9GG0 - chains A and B of the 3 polymer chains in the assembly; structure by electron microscopy, 2.81 A resolution.

Chain A (and B):
Name: Isoform Tau-D of Microtubule-associated protein tau
Source organism: Homo sapiens
Notes: chain B of this document is another copy of the same molecule, construct and numbering; everything in this record applies to it too
UniProtKB: P10636 (TAU_HUMAN), isoform P10636-6; residues 271-377 here correspond to UniProt positions 213-319 (UniProt number = residue number - 58)
Sequence (107 residues; each row starts with the number of its first residue):
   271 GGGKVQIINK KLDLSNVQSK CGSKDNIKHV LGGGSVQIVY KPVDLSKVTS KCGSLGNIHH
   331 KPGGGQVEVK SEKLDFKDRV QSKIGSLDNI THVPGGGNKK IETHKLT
Construct notes: variant Leu301 (Pro243 in P10636)
What the authors report for this chain:
  - contacts within the chain: Leu301-Ser305, Leu301-Gln307, Ser305-Gln307

How chain A and chain B interact:
Residue-residue contacts (244):
  Gly271(A) - Gly271(B)
  Gly271(A) - Gly272(B)  hydrogen bond (backbone-backbone)
  Gly271(A) - Asn359(B)
  Gly272(A) - Asn359(B)
  Gly273(A) - Gly273(B)
  Gly273(A) - Asn359(B)
  Lys274(A) - Gly273(B)  hydrogen bond (backbone-backbone)
  Lys274(A) - Lys274(B)
  Lys274(A) - Val275(B)  hydrogen bond (backbone-backbone)
  Lys274(A) - Leu357(B)
  Val275(A) - Val275(B)
  Val275(A) - Ile354(B)  hydrophobic
  Val275(A) - Leu357(B)  hydrophobic
  Gln276(A) - Val275(B)  hydrogen bond (backbone-backbone)
  Gln276(A) - Gln276(B)
  Gln276(A) - Ile277(B)  hydrogen bond (backbone-backbone)
  Ile277(A) - Ile277(B)
  Ile277(A) - Ser352(B)
  Ile278(A) - Ile277(B)  hydrogen bond (backbone-backbone)
  Ile278(A) - Ile278(B)
  Ile278(A) - Asn279(B)  hydrogen bond (backbone-backbone)
  Asn279(A) - Asn279(B)
  Lys280(A) - Asn279(B)  hydrogen bond (backbone-backbone)
  Lys280(A) - Lys280(B)
  Lys280(A) - Lys281(B)  hydrogen bond (backbone-backbone)
  Lys281(A) - Lys281(B)
  Lys281(A) - Leu282(B)  hydrogen bond (backbone-backbone)
  Lys281(A) - Asp283(B)
  Lys281(A) - Phe346(B)
  Lys281(A) - Asp348(B)  salt bridge
  Leu282(A) - Leu282(B)  hydrophobic
  Asp283(A) - Leu282(B)
  Asp283(A) - Asp283(B)
  Asp283(A) - Leu284(B)  hydrogen bond (backbone-backbone)
  Leu284(A) - Leu284(B)
  Leu284(A) - Asn286(B)
  Ser285(A) - Leu284(B)  hydrogen bond (backbone-backbone)
  Ser285(A) - Ser285(B)
  Ser285(A) - Asn286(B)  hydrogen bond (backbone-backbone)
  Asn286(A) - Asn286(B)  hydrogen bond
  Val287(A) - Asn286(B)  hydrogen bond (backbone-backbone)
  Val287(A) - Val287(B)
  Val287(A) - Gln288(B)  hydrogen bond (backbone-backbone)
  Gln288(A) - Gln288(B)  hydrogen bond
  Ser289(A) - Gln288(B)  hydrogen bond (backbone-backbone)
  Ser289(A) - Ser289(B)
  Ser289(A) - Lys290(B)  hydrogen bond (backbone-backbone)
  Lys290(A) - Lys290(B)
  Lys290(A) - Cys291(B)
  Cys291(A) - Gln288(B)  hydrogen bond (side chain-backbone)
  Cys291(A) - Cys291(B)
  Gly292(A) - Cys291(B)  hydrogen bond (backbone-backbone)
  Gly292(A) - Gly292(B)  hydrogen bond (backbone-backbone)
  Ser293(A) - Gly292(B)  hydrogen bond (backbone-backbone)
  Ser293(A) - Ser293(B)
  Ser293(A) - Lys294(B)  hydrogen bond (backbone-backbone)
  Lys294(A) - Lys294(B)  hydrogen bond (backbone-backbone)
  Lys294(A) - Asp295(B)
  Asp295(A) - Gln288(B)
  Asp295(A) - Cys291(B)
  Asp295(A) - Gly292(B)
  Asp295(A) - Ser293(B)
  Asp295(A) - Lys294(B)  hydrogen bond (side chain-backbone)
  Asp295(A) - Asp295(B)  hydrogen bond (side chain-backbone)
  Asn296(A) - Gln288(B)
  Asn296(A) - Asp295(B)  hydrogen bond (backbone-backbone)
  Asn296(A) - Asn296(B)
  Asn296(A) - Ile297(B)  hydrogen bond (backbone-backbone)
  Ile297(A) - Gln288(B)
  Ile297(A) - Ile297(B)
  Lys298(A) - Ile297(B)  hydrogen bond (backbone-backbone)
  Lys298(A) - Lys298(B)
  Lys298(A) - His299(B)  hydrogen bond (backbone-backbone)
  His299(A) - His299(B)  hydrogen bond (backbone-backbone)
  His299(A) - Val300(B)  hydrogen bond (backbone-backbone)
  Val300(A) - Leu284(B)  hydrophobic
  Val300(A) - Asn286(B)
  Val300(A) - Val300(B)
  Leu301(A) - Leu284(B)
  Leu301(A) - Val300(B)  hydrogen bond (backbone-backbone)
  Leu301(A) - Leu301(B)
  Leu301(A) - Gly302(B)  hydrogen bond (backbone-backbone)
  Leu301(A) - Ser305(B)
  Leu301(A) - Val306(B)
  Leu301(A) - Gln307(B)
  Gly302(A) - Ser305(B)  hydrogen bond (backbone-side chain)
  Gly303(A) - Gly302(B)
  Gly303(A) - Gly303(B)
  Gly303(A) - Gly304(B)  hydrogen bond (backbone-backbone)
  Gly303(A) - Ser305(B)  hydrogen bond (backbone-side chain)
  Gly304(A) - Gly304(B)
  Ser305(A) - Ser305(B)  hydrogen bond (backbone-side chain)
  Ser305(A) - Val306(B)  hydrogen bond (backbone-backbone)
  Val306(A) - Val306(B)
  Gln307(A) - Val306(B)  hydrogen bond (backbone-backbone)
  Gln307(A) - Gln307(B)
  Gln307(A) - Ile308(B)  hydrogen bond (backbone-backbone)
  Ile308(A) - Ile308(B)
  Val309(A) - Ile308(B)  hydrogen bond (backbone-backbone)
  Val309(A) - Val309(B)
  Val309(A) - Tyr310(B)  hydrogen bond (backbone-backbone)
  Val309(A) - Lys311(B)
  Tyr310(A) - Tyr310(B)
  Lys311(A) - Tyr310(B)  hydrogen bond (backbone-backbone)
  Lys311(A) - Lys311(B)
  Pro312(A) - Tyr310(B)
  Pro312(A) - Pro312(B)
  Val313(A) - Pro312(B)  hydrogen bond (backbone-backbone)
  Val313(A) - Val313(B)
  Val313(A) - Asp314(B)  hydrogen bond (backbone-backbone)
  Asp314(A) - Asp314(B)
  Leu315(A) - Asp314(B)  hydrogen bond (backbone-backbone)
  Leu315(A) - Leu315(B)  hydrophobic
  Ser316(A) - Asp314(B)  hydrogen bond (backbone-backbone)
  Ser316(A) - Ser316(B)
  Ser316(A) - His330(B)
  Lys317(A) - Ser316(B)  hydrogen bond (backbone-backbone)
  Lys317(A) - Lys317(B)
  Lys317(A) - Val318(B)  hydrogen bond (backbone-backbone)
  Val318(A) - Val318(B)
  Val318(A) - Ile328(B)  hydrophobic
  Thr319(A) - Val318(B)  hydrogen bond (backbone-backbone)
  Thr319(A) - Thr319(B)
  Thr319(A) - Ser320(B)  hydrogen bond (backbone-backbone)
  Ser320(A) - Ser320(B)
  Lys321(A) - Ser320(B)  hydrogen bond (backbone-backbone)
  Lys321(A) - Lys321(B)
  Lys321(A) - Cys322(B)  hydrogen bond (backbone-backbone)
  Cys322(A) - Cys322(B)
  Gly323(A) - Gly323(B)
  Ser324(A) - Gly323(B)  hydrogen bond (backbone-backbone)
  Ser324(A) - Ser324(B)
  Ser324(A) - Leu325(B)  hydrogen bond (backbone-backbone)
  Leu325(A) - Leu325(B)
  Gly326(A) - Leu325(B)  hydrogen bond (backbone-backbone)
  Gly326(A) - Gly326(B)  hydrogen bond (backbone-backbone)
  Gly326(A) - Asn327(B)
  Asn327(A) - Asn327(B)  hydrogen bond (backbone-side chain)
  Asn327(A) - Ile328(B)  hydrogen bond (backbone-backbone)
  Ile328(A) - Ile328(B)
  His329(A) - Ile328(B)  hydrogen bond (backbone-backbone)
  His329(A) - His329(B)
  His329(A) - His330(B)  hydrogen bond (backbone-backbone)
  His330(A) - His330(B)
  Lys331(A) - His330(B)  hydrogen bond (backbone-backbone)
  Lys331(A) - Lys331(B)
  Pro332(A) - His330(B)
  Pro332(A) - Pro332(B)
  Gly333(A) - Pro332(B)  hydrogen bond (backbone-backbone)
  Gly334(A) - Gly334(B)
  Gly335(A) - Tyr310(B)  hydrogen bond (backbone-side chain)
  Gly335(A) - Gly335(B)
  Gln336(A) - Gly335(B)  hydrogen bond (backbone-backbone)
  Gln336(A) - Gln336(B)
  Gln336(A) - Val337(B)  hydrogen bond (backbone-backbone)
  Val337(A) - Ile308(B)  hydrophobic
  Val337(A) - Val337(B)
  Glu338(A) - Val337(B)  hydrogen bond (backbone-backbone)
  Glu338(A) - Glu338(B)
  Glu338(A) - Val339(B)  hydrogen bond (backbone-backbone)
  Val339(A) - Ile308(B)  hydrophobic
  Val339(A) - Val339(B)
  Lys340(A) - Val339(B)  hydrogen bond (backbone-backbone)
  Lys340(A) - Lys340(B)
  Lys340(A) - Ser341(B)  hydrogen bond (backbone-backbone)
  Ser341(A) - Ser341(B)
  Glu342(A) - Lys340(B)  salt bridge
  Glu342(A) - Ser341(B)  hydrogen bond (backbone-backbone)
  Glu342(A) - Glu342(B)
  Lys343(A) - Glu342(B)
  Lys343(A) - Lys343(B)
  Lys343(A) - Leu344(B)  hydrogen bond (backbone-backbone)
  Leu344(A) - Leu344(B)
  Asp345(A) - Leu344(B)  hydrogen bond (backbone-backbone)
  Asp345(A) - Asp345(B)
  Asp345(A) - Phe346(B)  hydrogen bond (backbone-backbone)
  Phe346(A) - Phe346(B)  hydrophobic
  Lys347(A) - Phe346(B)  hydrogen bond (backbone-backbone)
  Lys347(A) - Lys347(B)
  Lys347(A) - Asp348(B)
  Asp348(A) - Phe346(B)
  Asp348(A) - Asp348(B)  hydrogen bond (side chain-backbone)
  Arg349(A) - Asp348(B)  hydrogen bond (backbone-backbone)
  Arg349(A) - Arg349(B)
  Arg349(A) - Val350(B)  hydrogen bond (backbone-backbone)
  Val350(A) - Val350(B)
  Gln351(A) - Val350(B)  hydrogen bond (backbone-backbone)
  Gln351(A) - Gln351(B)
  Gln351(A) - Ser352(B)  hydrogen bond (backbone-backbone)
  Ser352(A) - Ser352(B)
  Lys353(A) - Ser352(B)  hydrogen bond (backbone-backbone)
  Lys353(A) - Lys353(B)
  Lys353(A) - Ile354(B)  hydrogen bond (backbone-backbone)
  Ile354(A) - Ile354(B)
  Gly355(A) - Ile354(B)  hydrogen bond (backbone-backbone)
  Gly355(A) - Gly355(B)  hydrogen bond (backbone-backbone)
  Ser356(A) - Gly355(B)
  Ser356(A) - Ser356(B)
  Ser356(A) - Leu357(B)  hydrogen bond (backbone-backbone)
  Ser356(A) - Asp358(B)  hydrogen bond
  Leu357(A) - Leu357(B)
  Leu357(A) - Asp358(B)
  Asp358(A) - Asp358(B)  hydrogen bond (backbone-side chain)
  Asp358(A) - Asn359(B)  hydrogen bond (backbone-backbone)
  Asn359(A) - Asn359(B)
  Ile360(A) - Asn359(B)  hydrogen bond (backbone-backbone)
  Ile360(A) - Ile360(B)
  Ile360(A) - Thr361(B)  hydrogen bond (backbone-backbone)
  Ile360(A) - Val363(B)  hydrophobic
  Thr361(A) - Thr361(B)
  His362(A) - Thr361(B)  hydrogen bond (backbone-backbone)
  His362(A) - His362(B)  hydrogen bond (backbone-backbone)
  Val363(A) - His362(B)  hydrogen bond (backbone-backbone)
  Val363(A) - Val363(B)
  Val363(A) - Pro364(B)
  Pro364(A) - Pro364(B)
  Gly365(A) - Pro364(B)  hydrogen bond (backbone-backbone)
  Gly366(A) - Val363(B)
  Gly366(A) - Pro364(B)
  Gly366(A) - Gly366(B)
  Gly367(A) - Val363(B)
  Gly367(A) - Gly366(B)
  Asn368(A) - Gly366(B)
  Asn368(A) - Gly367(B)
  Asn368(A) - Asn368(B)  hydrogen bond (side chain-backbone)
  Lys369(A) - Asp358(B)  salt bridge
  Lys369(A) - Asn368(B)  hydrogen bond (backbone-backbone)
  Lys369(A) - Lys369(B)
  Lys369(A) - Lys370(B)  hydrogen bond (backbone-backbone)
  Lys370(A) - Lys370(B)
  Ile371(A) - Lys370(B)  hydrogen bond (backbone-backbone)
  Ile371(A) - Ile371(B)
  Ile371(A) - Glu372(B)  hydrogen bond (backbone-backbone)
  Glu372(A) - Glu372(B)
  Thr373(A) - Glu372(B)  hydrogen bond (backbone-backbone)
  Thr373(A) - Thr373(B)
  Thr373(A) - His374(B)  hydrogen bond (backbone-backbone)
  His374(A) - His374(B)
  Lys375(A) - His374(B)  hydrogen bond (backbone-backbone)
  Lys375(A) - Lys375(B)
  Lys375(A) - Leu376(B)  hydrogen bond (backbone-backbone)
  Leu376(A) - Leu376(B)
  Thr377(A) - Leu376(B)  hydrogen bond (backbone-backbone)
  Thr377(A) - Thr377(B)

Overview:
The interface between chain A and chain B involves 107 residues on one side and 105 on the other, with 106
hydrogen bonds and 3 salt bridges. Among the polar pairs are Lys281(A)-Asp348(B), Glu342(A)-Lys340(B) and
Lys369(A)-Asp358(B). From the paper: contacts within the chain involving Leu301(A), Ser305(A) and Gln307(A).
Chain A and chain B are both Isoform Tau-D of Microtubule-associated protein tau (Homo sapiens); the
structure, P301L tau filaments from human brain, was determined by electron microscopy together with 9GG1 and
9GG6 from the same study.
